Entry 9ESI (electron microscopy, 3.10 A resolution); this record covers chains P and 1 of the 43 polymer chains in the assembly.

# Chain P
Molecule: Pre-mRNA-splicing factor cwf2
Organism: Schizosaccharomyces pombe
Reference sequence: P87126 (CWC2_SCHPO); residue numbers follow UniProt; this construct covers 1-388
Sequence (388 residues; each row starts with the number of its first residue):
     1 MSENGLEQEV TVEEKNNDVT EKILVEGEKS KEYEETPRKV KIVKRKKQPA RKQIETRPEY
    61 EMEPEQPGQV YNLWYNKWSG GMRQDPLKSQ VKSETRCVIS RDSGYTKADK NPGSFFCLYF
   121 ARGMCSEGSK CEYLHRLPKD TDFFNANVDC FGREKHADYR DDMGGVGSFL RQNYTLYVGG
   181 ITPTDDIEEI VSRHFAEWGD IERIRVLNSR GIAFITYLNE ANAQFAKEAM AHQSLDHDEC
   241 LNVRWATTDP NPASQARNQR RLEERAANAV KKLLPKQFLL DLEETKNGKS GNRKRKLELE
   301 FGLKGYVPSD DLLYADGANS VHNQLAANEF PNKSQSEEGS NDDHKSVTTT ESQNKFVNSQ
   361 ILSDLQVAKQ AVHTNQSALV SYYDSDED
Disordered / not traced: 1-46, 236-239, 301-307, 329-388
Metal / ion sites: Zn2+: Cys117, Cys125, Cys131, His135
Curated features (UniProtKB/Swiss-Prot):
  - zinc finger: Asn111 to Pro138 (C3H1-type)

# Chain 1
Molecule: pre-mRNA
Organism: Schizosaccharomyces pombe
Sequence (29 nucleotides; each row starts with the number of its first residue; numbers below 1 keep their minus sign (U-15 is residue -15)):
   -15 UUUUUAUUAA AAAAUGGUAU GUUUUUUUU

# How chain P and chain 1 interact
Pairs across the interface (16):
  Met163(P) with U10(1), base contact
  Tyr177(P) with U10(1), base contact
  Arg205(P) with U11(1), base contact; U12(1), salt bridge to the phosphate
  Arg210(P) with U12(1), salt bridge to the phosphate
  Ile212(P) with U10(1), sugar contact
  Phe214(P) with U10(1), base contact; U11(1), base contact
  Trp245(P) with U10(1), hydrogen bond to the base
  Thr247(P) with U10(1), hydrogen bond to the base
  Asp249(P) with U11(1), base contact
  Pro250(P) with U12(1), base contact
  Asn251(P) with U11(1), sugar contact; U12(1), sugar contact; U13(1), hydrogen bond to the phosphate
  Pro252(P) with U12(1), base contact
Other interface residues (no listed pair), chain P (16 interface residues in all): Pro86, Thr175, Arg244, Ala246
Other interface residues (no listed pair), chain 1 (5 interface residues in all): U8

# Overview
16 residues of chain P and 5 residues of chain 1 are in contact; the contacts include 3 hydrogen bonds and 2
salt bridges. Polar contacts include Trp245(P)-U10(1), Thr247(P)-U10(1) and Asn251(P)-U13(1). Cys117(P),
Cys125(P), Cys131(P) and His135(P) coordinate Zn2+.
Chain P is Pre-mRNA-splicing factor cwf2 and chain 1 is pre-mRNA, both from Schizosaccharomyces pombe; the
structure, Structure of a B-state intermediate committed to discard (Bd-II state), was determined by electron
microscopy together with 9ESH from the same study.
